9H6C - chains A and C of the 4 polymer chains in the assembly; structure by X-ray diffraction, 2.65 A resolution.

[Chain A (and C)]
Name: tRNA(fMet)-specific endonuclease VapC
From: Escherichia coli KLY
Notes: EC 3.1.-.-; chain C of this document is another copy of the same molecule, construct and numbering; everything in this record applies to it too
Reference sequence: Q84A22 (Q84A22_ECOLX); residue numbers follow UniProt; this construct covers 1-132
Sequence (132 residues; each row starts with the number of its first residue):
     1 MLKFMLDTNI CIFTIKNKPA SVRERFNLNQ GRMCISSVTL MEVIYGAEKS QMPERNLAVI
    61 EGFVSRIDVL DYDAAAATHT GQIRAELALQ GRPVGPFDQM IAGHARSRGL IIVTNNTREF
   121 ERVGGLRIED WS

[Interface between chain A and chain C]
Contacting residue pairs (39; chain A residue first):
  Ser-37(A) with Tyr-72(C), hydrogen bond (side chain-backbone); Ala-77(C)
  Val-38(A) with Met-100(C), hydrophobic
  Met-41(A) with Tyr-72(C); Ala-77(C); Thr-80(C); Gly-81(C); Arg-84(C)
  Glu-42(A) with Arg-84(C), salt bridge
  Ile-44(A) with Thr-78(C)
  Tyr-45(A) with Gly-81(C); Arg-84(C); Ala-85(C); Ala-88(C)
  Glu-48(A) with Gln-82(C); Ala-85(C)
  Lys-49(A) with Ala-85(C)
  Asp-71(A) with Asp-71(C); Tyr-72(C); Asp-73(C)
  Tyr-72(A) with Ser-37(C), hydrogen bond (backbone-side chain); Met-41(C); Asp-71(C); Tyr-72(C), hydrogen bond (backbone-backbone)
  Asp-73(A) with Asp-71(C)
  Ala-74(A) with Leu-40(C), hydrophobic; Asp-71(C)
  Ala-77(A) with Ser-37(C); Met-41(C)
  Thr-78(A) with Ile-44(C)
  Thr-80(A) with Met-41(C)
  Gly-81(A) with Met-41(C); Tyr-45(C)
  Arg-84(A) with Met-41(C); Tyr-45(C); Phe-97(C)
  Ala-85(A) with Tyr-45(C)
  Phe-97(A) with Arg-84(C)
  Met-100(A) with Met-100(C), hydrophobic
Other interface residues (no listed pair), chain A (24 interface residues in all): Leu-40, Gln-82, Ala-88, Pro-96
Other interface residues (no listed pair), chain C (25 interface residues in all): Val-38, Glu-42, Glu-48, Lys-49, Ala-74, Leu-89, Pro-96

[Overview]
24 residues of chain A and 25 residues of chain C are in contact; the contacts include 3 hydrogen bonds and 1
salt bridge. Among the polar pairs are Glu-42(A)/Arg-84(C), Ser-37(A)/Tyr-72(C) and Tyr-72(A)/Tyr-72(C).
Chain A and chain C are both tRNA(fMet)-specific endonuclease VapC (Escherichia coli KLY); the structure,
Crystal structure of the E. coli F-plasmid VapBC toxin-antitoxin complex (VapB T3N), was determined by X-ray
diffraction together with 9H6A, 9H6B and 9H6D from the same study.
